Entry 8V9J (electron microscopy, 3.10 A resolution); this record covers chains A and L of the 59 polymer chains in the assembly.

Chain A:
Molecule: 23S Ribosomal RNA
From: Mycolicibacterium smegmatis MC2 155
Sequence (3164 nucleotides; numbered -2 to 3161; the number before each row is that of its first residue; numbers below 1 keep their minus sign (U-2 is residue -2)):
    -2 UUGUAAGUGU UUAAGGGCGC AUGGUGGAUG CCUUGGCACU GGGAGCCGAU GAAGGACGUA
    58 GGAGGCUGCG AUAAGCCUCG GGGAGCUGUC AACCGAGCGU UGAUCCGAGG AUGUCCGAAU
   118 GGGGAAACCC GGCACGAGUG AUGUCGUGUC ACCAGGCGCU GAAUAUAUAG GCGUCUGGGG
   178 GGAACGCGGG GAAGUGAAAC AUCUCAGUAC CCGUAGGAAG AGAAAACAAA AUGUGAUUCC
   238 GUGAGUAGUG GCGAGCGAAA GCGGAGGAUG GCUAAACCGU AUGCAUGUGA UACCGGGUAG
   298 GGGUUGUGUG UGCGGGGUUG UGGGACCUAU CUUUCCGGCU CUACCUGGCU GGAGGGCAGU
   358 GAGAAAAUGU UGUGGUUAGC GGAAAUGGCU UGGGAUGGCC UGCCGUAGAC GGUGAGAGCC
   418 CGGUACGUGA AAACCCGACG UCUGUCUUGA UGGUGUUCCC GAGUAGCAGC GGGCCCGUGG
   478 AAUCUGCUGU GAAUCUGCCG GGACCACCCG GUAAGCCUGA AUACUUCCCA GUGACCGAUA
   538 GCGGAUUAGU ACCGUGAGGG AAUGGUGAAA AGUACCCCGG GAGGGGAGUG AAAGAGUACC
   598 UGAAACCGUG CGCUUACAAU CCGUCAGAGC CCUCGACGUG UCGUGGGGUG AUGGCGUGCC
   658 UUUUGAAGAA UGAGCCUGCG AGUCAGGGAC AUGUCGCGAG GUUAACCCGG GUGGGGUAGC
   718 CGCAGCGAAA GCGAGUCUGA AUAGGGCGUA UCCACACAAG AGUGUGUGGU GUAGUGGUGU
   778 GUUCUGGACC CGAAGCGGAG UGAUCUACCC AUGGCCAGGG UGAAGCGCGG GUAAGACCGC
   838 GUGGAGGCCC GAACCCACUU AGGUUGAAGA CUGAGGGGAU GAGCUGUGGG UAGGGGUGAA
   898 AGGCCAAUCA AACUCCGUGA UAGCUGGUUC UCCCCGAAAU GCAUUUAGGU GCAGCGUCGC
   958 AUGUUUCUUG CCGGAGGUAG AGCUACUGGA UGGCCGAUGG GCCCCACAGG GUUACUGACG
  1018 UCAGCCAAAC UCCGAAUGCC GGUAAGUCCA AGAGUGCGGC AGUGGGACGG CGGGGGAUAA
  1078 GCUCCGUGCG UCGAGAGGGA AACAGCCCAG AUCGCCGGCU AAGGCCCCUA AGCGUGUGCU
  1138 AAGUGGAAAA GGAUGUGCAG UCGCGAAGAC AACCAGGAGG UUGGCUUAGA AGCAGCCACC
  1198 CUUGAAAGAG UGCGUAAUAG CUCACUGGUC AAGUGAUUGU GCGCCGAUAA UGUAGCGGGG
  1258 CUCAAGCACA CCGCCGAAGC CGCGGCAGCC AACGUGUUGG CUGGGUAGGG GAGCGUCCUG
  1318 CAUCCGGUGA AGCCGCCGAG UGAUCGAGUG GUGGAGGGUG UGGGAGUGAG AAUGCAGGCA
  1378 UGAGUAGCGA UUAGGCAAGU GAGAACCUUG CCCGCCGAAA GACCAAGGGU UCCUGGGCCA
  1438 GGCCAGUCCG CCCAGGGUGA GUCGGGACCU AAGGCGAGGC CGACAGGCGU AGUCGAUGGA
  1498 CAACGGGUUG AUAUUCCCGU ACCCGUGUAU GUGCGUCCAU GAUGAAUCAG CGGUACUAAC
  1558 CAUCCAAAAC CACCGUGACC GCACCUUUCG GGGUGUGGCG UUGGUGGGGC UGCAUGGGAC
  1618 CUUCGUUGGU AGUAGUCAAG CGAUGGGGUG ACGCAGGAAG GUAGCCGUAC CGGUCAGUGG
  1678 UAAUACCGGG GUAAGCCUGU AGGGAGUCAG AUAGGUAAAU CCGUCUGGCA UAUAUCCUGA
  1738 GAGGUGAUGC AUAGCCGAGU GAGGCGAAUU CGGUGAUCCU AUGCUGCCGA GAAAAGCCUC
  1798 UAGCGAGGAC AUACACGGCC CGUACCCCAA ACCAACACAG GUGGUCAGGU AGAGAAUACU
  1858 AAGGCGUACG AGUGAACUAU GGUUAAGGAA CUCGGCAAAA UGCCCCCGUA ACUUCGGGAG
  1918 AAGGGGGACC CACAUGGCGU GUAAGCCUUU ACGGCCCAAG CGUGAGUGGG UGGCACAAAC
  1978 CAGUGAGAAG CGACUGUUUA CUAAAAACAC AGGUCCGUGC GAAGUCGCAA GACGAUGUAU
  2038 ACGGACUGAC GCCUGCCCGG UGCUGGAAGG UUAAGAGGAC CCGUUAACUC CCUUUGGGGG
  2098 UGAAGCGGAG AAUUUAAGCC CCAGUAAACG GCGGUGGUAA CUAUAACCAU CCUAAGGUAG
  2158 CGAAAUUCCU UGUCGGGUAA GUUCCGACCU GCACGAAUGG CGUAACGACU UCUCAACUGU
  2218 CUCAACCAUA GACUCGGCGA AAUUGCACUA CGAGUAAAGA UGCUCGUUAC GCGCGGCAGG
  2278 ACGAAAAGAC CCCGGGACCU UCACUACAAC UUGGUAUUGG UGCUCGAUAC GGUUUGUGUA
  2338 GGAUAGGUGG GAGACUGUGA AGCUCACACG CCAGUGUGGG UGGAGUCGUU GUUGAAAUAC
  2398 CACUCUGAUC GUAUUGGGCC UCUAACCUCG GACCGUAUAU CCGGUUCAGG GACAGUGCCU
  2458 GGUGGGUAGU UUAACUGGGG CGGUUGCCUC CUAAAAUGUA ACGGAGGCGC CCAAAGGUUC
  2518 CCUCAACCUG GACGGCAAUC AGGUGUUGAG UGUAAGUGCA CAAGGGAGCU UGACUGCGAG
  2578 ACGGACAUGU CGAGCAGGGA CGAAAGUCGG GACUAGUGAU CCGGCACCUC UGAGUGGAAG
  2638 GGGUGUCGCU CAACGGAUAA AAGGUACCCC GGGGAUAACA GGCUGAUCUU CCCCAAGAGU
  2698 CCAUAUCGAC GGGAUGGUUU GGCACCUCGA UGUCGGCUCG UCGCAUCCUG GGGCUGGAGC
  2758 AGGUCCCAAG GGUUGGGCUG UUCGCCCAUU AAAGCGGCAC GCGAGCUGGG UUUAGAACGU
  2818 CGUGAGACAG UUCGGUCUCU AUCCGCCGCG CGCGUCAGAA GCUUGAGGAA ACCUGUCCCU
  2878 AGUACGAGAG GACCGGGACG GACGAACCUC UGGUAUACCA GUUGUCCCAC CAGGGGCACG
  2938 GCUGGAUAGC CACGUUCGGA CAGGAUAACC GCUGAAAGCA UCUAAGCGGG AAACCUCUUC
  2998 CAAGACCAGG CUUCUCACCC UCUAGGAGGG AUAAGGCCCC CCGCAGACCA CGGGAUUGAU
  3058 AGACCAGACC UGGAAGCCUA GUAAUAGGUG CAGGGAACUG GCACUAACCG GCCGAAAACU
  3118 UACAACACCC CAUAAUCGUU GUAAGAAGAA AACAUUGACG CACC
Unresolved in the structure: -2 to 1, 1563-1608, 3121-3161

Chain L:
Name: 50S Ribosomal Protein L13
From: Mycolicibacterium smegmatis MC2 155
UniProtKB: A0QSP8 (RL13_MYCS2); numbering as in UniProt (aligned over 1-147)
Sequence (147 residues; each row starts with the number of its first residue):
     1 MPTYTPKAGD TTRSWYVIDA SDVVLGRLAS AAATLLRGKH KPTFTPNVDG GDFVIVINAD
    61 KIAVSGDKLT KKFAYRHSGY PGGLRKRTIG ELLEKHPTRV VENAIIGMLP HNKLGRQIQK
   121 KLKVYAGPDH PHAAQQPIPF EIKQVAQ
Unresolved in the structure: 1

Chain A / chain L interface:
Pairs across the interface (99; chain A residue first):
  A3(A) - Pro131(L)  sugar contact
  A3(A) - His132(L)  sugar contact
  A3(A) - Gln135(L)  hydrogen bond to the sugar
  G4(A) - Trp15(L)  sugar contact
  G4(A) - His132(L)  salt bridge to the phosphate
  G4(A) - Gln135(L)  hydrogen bond to the sugar
  U5(A) - Phe53(L)  phosphate contact
  C614(A) - Arg116(L)  hydrogen bond to the phosphate
  A615(A) - Lys113(L)  sugar contact
  A615(A) - Arg116(L)  salt bridge to the phosphate
  A616(A) - Lys113(L)  salt bridge to the phosphate
  A625(A) - Pro6(L)  sugar contact
  A625(A) - Lys7(L)  salt bridge to the phosphate
  A625(A) - Ala8(L)  phosphate contact
  G626(A) - Ala8(L)  hydrogen bond to the phosphate
  U649(A) - Asn47(L)  hydrogen bond to the sugar
  U649(A) - Lys113(L)  salt bridge to the phosphate
  U649(A) - Leu114(L)  phosphate contact
  G650(A) - Asn47(L)  sugar contact
  G650(A) - Asn112(L)  phosphate contact
  G650(A) - Lys113(L)  salt bridge to the phosphate
  G650(A) - Leu114(L)  hydrogen bond to the phosphate
  G651(A) - Asn112(L)  hydrogen bond to the phosphate
  C1113(A) - Pro2(L)  base contact
  C1113(A) - Thr3(L)  hydrogen bond to the base
  C1123(A) - Ser30(L)  hydrogen bond to the base
  C1124(A) - Ser30(L)  sugar contact
  C1124(A) - Ala33(L)  sugar contact
  C1124(A) - Thr34(L)  sugar contact
  C1124(A) - Met108(L)  hydrogen bond to the sugar
  C1125(A) - Arg37(L)  salt bridge to the phosphate
  C1125(A) - Lys39(L)  salt bridge to the phosphate
  C1125(A) - Met108(L)  sugar contact
  U1126(A) - Arg37(L)  salt bridge to the phosphate
  A1127(A) - Lys39(L)  salt bridge to the phosphate
  G1129(A) - Gln147(L)  hydrogen bond to the sugar
  C1130(A) - Arg27(L)  hydrogen bond to the base
  C1130(A) - Ile142(L)  base contact
  C1130(A) - Gln144(L)  base contact
  G1131(A) - Gln144(L)  hydrogen bond to the phosphate
  G1131(A) - Gln147(L)  hydrogen bond to the sugar
  G1140(A) - Lys68(L)  hydrogen bond to the base
  G1140(A) - Lys71(L)  salt bridge to the phosphate
  G1249(A) - His77(L)  stacking on the base
  G1249(A) - Pro81(L)  phosphate contact
  G1249(A) - Gly82(L)  hydrogen bond to the phosphate
  G1249(A) - Leu84(L)  sugar contact
  U1250(A) - Tyr75(L)  sugar contact
  U1250(A) - Leu84(L)  base contact
  A1251(A) - Tyr75(L)  phosphate contact
  G1255(A) - Gly107(L)  hydrogen bond to the base
  G1256(A) - Ser30(L)  base contact
  G1256(A) - Asn103(L)  sugar contact
  G1256(A) - Ala104(L)  hydrogen bond to the sugar
  G1256(A) - Gly107(L)  sugar contact
  G1256(A) - Met108(L)  hydrogen bond to the base
  G1257(A) - Leu25(L)  sugar contact
  G1257(A) - Gly26(L)  phosphate contact
  G1257(A) - Lys72(L)  salt bridge to the phosphate
  G1257(A) - Ala104(L)  phosphate contact
  G1257(A) - Met108(L)  sugar contact
  C1258(A) - Val24(L)  phosphate contact
  C1258(A) - Leu25(L)  phosphate contact
  C1258(A) - Gly26(L)  hydrogen bond to the phosphate
  C1258(A) - Lys68(L)  salt bridge to the phosphate
  C1258(A) - Lys72(L)  salt bridge to the phosphate
  U1259(A) - Val24(L)  phosphate contact
  U1259(A) - Ser65(L)  base contact
  U1259(A) - Gly66(L)  base contact
  U1259(A) - Lys68(L)  salt bridge to the phosphate
  C1260(A) - Asp22(L)  hydrogen bond to the base
  C1260(A) - Val24(L)  base contact
  C1260(A) - Arg27(L)  hydrogen bond to the sugar
  C1260(A) - Ser65(L)  hydrogen bond to the phosphate
  A1262(A) - Gly26(L)  hydrogen bond to the base
  G2263(A) - His111(L)  phosphate contact
  U2264(A) - His111(L)  salt bridge to the phosphate
  U2738(A) - Pro81(L)  phosphate contact
  C2739(A) - Pro81(L)  phosphate contact
  C2739(A) - Gly82(L)  phosphate contact
  A2863(A) - Arg99(L)  hydrogen bond to the sugar
  G2864(A) - Arg76(L)  sugar contact
  G2864(A) - Arg85(L)  salt bridge to the phosphate
  G2864(A) - Arg87(L)  salt bridge to the phosphate
  G2864(A) - Arg99(L)  salt bridge to the phosphate
  G2865(A) - Arg76(L)  phosphate contact
  G2865(A) - Ser78(L)  phosphate contact
  G2865(A) - Tyr80(L)  sugar contact
  G2865(A) - Arg85(L)  salt bridge to the phosphate
  A2866(A) - Ser78(L)  hydrogen bond to the phosphate
  A2866(A) - Tyr80(L)  phosphate contact
  C2992(A) - Lys95(L)  sugar contact
  C3003(A) - Lys120(L)  hydrogen bond to the phosphate
  C3004(A) - Glu102(L)  hydrogen bond to the base
  C3004(A) - Lys120(L)  salt bridge to the phosphate
  U3118(A) - Ala134(L)  hydrogen bond to the sugar
  U3118(A) - Gln136(L)  sugar contact
  A3119(A) - Ala134(L)  sugar contact
  A3119(A) - Gln136(L)  sugar contact
Other interface residues (no listed pair), chain A (49 interface residues in all): A2, G624, A648, A1261, A2266
Other interface residues (no listed pair), chain L (62 interface residues in all): Thr5, Pro46, Ala63, Asp67, Gly83, Leu109, Pro110, Lys143

Overview:
The interface between chain A and chain L involves 49 residues on one side and 62 on the other, with 29
hydrogen bonds, 21 salt bridges and 1 aromatic stacking contact. Polar contacts include C1113(A)-Thr3(L),
C1123(A)-Ser30(L) and C1130(A)-Arg27(L).
Chain A is 23S Ribosomal RNA and chain L is 50S Ribosomal Protein L13, both from Mycolicibacterium smegmatis
MC2 155; the structure, Cryo-EM structure of the Mycobacterium smegmatis 70S ribosome in complex with
hibernation factor Msmeg1130 (Balon) (Structure ..., was determined by electron microscopy together with 8V9K
and 8V9L from the same study.
